PDB entry 1AR6 | X-ray diffraction, 2.90 A resolution | chains 1 and 2 of the 5 polymer chains in the assembly

[Chain 1]
Molecule: P1/mahoney poliovirus
Organism: Human poliovirus 1
Notes: fragment: virus protomer
UniProtKB: P03300 (POLH_POL1M); residues 1-302 here correspond to UniProt positions 579-880 (UniProt number = residue number + 578)
Sequence (302 residues; each row starts with the number of its first residue):
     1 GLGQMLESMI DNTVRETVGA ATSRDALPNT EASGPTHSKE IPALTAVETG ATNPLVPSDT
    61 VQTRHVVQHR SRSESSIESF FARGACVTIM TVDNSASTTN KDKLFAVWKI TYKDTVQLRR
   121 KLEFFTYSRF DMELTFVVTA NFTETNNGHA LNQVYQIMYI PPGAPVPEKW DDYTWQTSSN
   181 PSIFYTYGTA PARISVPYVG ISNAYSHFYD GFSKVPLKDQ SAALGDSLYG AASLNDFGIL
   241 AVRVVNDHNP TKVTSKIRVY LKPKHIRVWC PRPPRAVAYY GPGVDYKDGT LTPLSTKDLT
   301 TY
Disordered / not traced: 1-19
Differences from the reference sequence: engineered mutation Ser95 (Pro673 in P03300), Ile160 (Val738 in P03300)
Small-molecule neighbours: sphingosine (SPH): Ile110, Tyr112, Phe130, Met132, Leu134, Ile157, Tyr159, Pro181, Ile183, Ile194, Val196, Val199, Tyr205, Ser206, His207, Asp236, Phe237, Leu240

[Chain 2]
Molecule: P1/mahoney poliovirus
Organism: Human poliovirus 1
Notes: fragment: virus protomer; engineered mutation(s): CHAIN 1, P95S, V160I
UniProtKB: P03300 (POLH_POL1M); residues 1-272 here correspond to UniProt positions 69-340 (UniProt number = residue number + 68)
Sequence (272 residues; each row starts with the number of its first residue):
     1 SPNIEACGYS DRVLQLTLGN STITTQEAAN SVVAYGRWPE YLRDSEANPV DQPTEPDVAA
    61 CRFYTLDTVS WTKESRGWWW KLPDALRDMG LFGQNMYYHY LGRSGYTVHV QCNASKFHQG
   121 ALGVFAVPEM CLAGDSNTTT MHTSYQNANP GEKGGTFTGT FTPDNNQTSP ARRFCPVDYL
   181 LGNGTLLGNA FVFPHQIINL RTNNCATLVL PYVNSLSIDS MVKHNNWGIA ILPLAPLNFA
   241 SESSPEIPIT LTIAPMCCEF NGLRNITLPR LQ
Disordered / not traced: 1-4

[Chain 1 / chain 2 interface]
Contacting residue pairs (116):
  Val47(1) - Ile197(2)  hydrophobic
  Glu48(1) - Ala29(2)
  Glu48(1) - Gln196(2)
  Glu48(1) - Ile197(2)  hydrogen bond (backbone-backbone)
  Glu48(1) - Asn199(2)  hydrogen bond
  Glu48(1) - Thr202(2)  hydrogen bond
  Glu48(1) - Asn203(2)
  Thr49(1) - Ala29(2)
  Thr49(1) - Val32(2)
  Thr49(1) - Gln196(2)  hydrogen bond (backbone-side chain)
  Gly50(1) - His195(2)
  Thr126(1) - Glu129(2)
  Tyr127(1) - Glu129(2)  hydrogen bond
  Tyr127(1) - Val213(2)  hydrophobic
  Tyr127(1) - Asn214(2)
  Tyr127(1) - Ser215(2)
  Ser202(1) - Ser215(2)
  Ser202(1) - Leu216(2)
  Asn203(1) - Ser215(2)  hydrogen bond (backbone-backbone)
  Asn203(1) - Leu216(2)
  Ala204(1) - Ser215(2)  hydrogen bond (backbone-backbone)
  Ser206(1) - Ser215(2)  hydrogen bond
  Phe208(1) - Glu129(2)
  Phe208(1) - Cys131(2)  hydrophobic
  Tyr209(1) - Glu129(2)
  Tyr209(1) - Cys131(2)
  Tyr209(1) - His224(2)
  Asp210(1) - Lys81(2)  salt bridge
  Asp210(1) - Glu129(2)  hydrogen bond (backbone-side chain)
  Asp210(1) - Met130(2)
  Asp210(1) - Cys131(2)  hydrogen bond (backbone-side chain)
  Asp210(1) - His224(2)
  Asp210(1) - Asn225(2)  hydrogen bond (backbone-backbone)
  Gly211(1) - Lys223(2)
  Phe212(1) - Thr143(2)
  Phe212(1) - Ser144(2)
  Phe212(1) - Tyr145(2)  hydrophobic
  Phe212(1) - Ala148(2)  hydrophobic
  Phe212(1) - Asn149(2)
  Phe212(1) - Lys223(2)  hydrogen bond (backbone-backbone)
  Ser213(1) - Lys223(2)  hydrogen bond (backbone-side chain)
  Lys214(1) - Lys223(2)
  Val215(1) - Val222(2)  hydrophobic
  Val215(1) - Lys223(2)
  Pro216(1) - Tyr145(2)  hydrophobic
  Pro216(1) - Gln146(2)
  Pro216(1) - Pro269(2)
  Pro216(1) - Arg270(2)  hydrogen bond (backbone-backbone)
  Leu217(1) - Leu268(2)
  Leu217(1) - Arg270(2)
  Lys218(1) - Leu268(2)  hydrogen bond (backbone-backbone)
  Lys218(1) - Pro269(2)
  Lys218(1) - Arg270(2)
  Gln220(1) - Arg270(2)  hydrogen bond (backbone-side chain)
  Ser221(1) - Arg270(2)
  Ala222(1) - Arg270(2)
  Asp226(1) - Arg172(2)  salt bridge
  Leu228(1) - Met141(2)
  Tyr229(1) - Lys81(2)
  Tyr229(1) - Met130(2)
  Tyr229(1) - Cys131(2)
  Tyr229(1) - Leu132(2)  hydrogen bond (side chain-backbone)
  Tyr229(1) - Met141(2)  hydrogen bond (backbone-backbone)
  Tyr229(1) - Thr143(2)
  Tyr229(1) - Phe174(2)  hydrophobic
  Cys270(1) - Tyr35(2)
  Cys270(1) - Pro128(2)  hydrophobic
  Cys270(1) - Val213(2)  hydrophobic
  Pro271(1) - Val192(2)
  Pro271(1) - Phe193(2)
  Arg272(1) - Pro128(2)  hydrogen bond (side chain-backbone)
  Arg272(1) - Glu129(2)  hydrogen bond (side chain-backbone)
  Arg272(1) - Val192(2)
  Arg272(1) - Phe193(2)
  Pro273(1) - Thr185(2)
  Pro273(1) - Asn189(2)
  Pro273(1) - Val192(2)
  Pro273(1) - Phe193(2)
  Pro274(1) - Thr185(2)
  Arg275(1) - Asn183(2)  hydrogen bond (side chain-backbone)
  Arg275(1) - Gly184(2)
  Ala276(1) - Gly184(2)  hydrogen bond (backbone-backbone)
  Ala276(1) - Thr185(2)
  Ala276(1) - Leu186(2)  hydrophobic
  Val277(1) - Leu180(2)  hydrophobic
  Val277(1) - Gly184(2)  hydrogen bond (backbone-backbone)
  Tyr280(1) - Ser136(2)
  Tyr280(1) - Asn137(2)  hydrogen bond (side chain-backbone)
  Tyr280(1) - Thr138(2)
  Tyr280(1) - Thr139(2)
  Tyr280(1) - Thr140(2)
  Pro282(1) - Met141(2)  hydrophobic
  Gly283(1) - Met141(2)
  Val284(1) - Cys131(2)
  Val284(1) - Leu132(2)
  Val284(1) - Ala133(2)
  Val284(1) - Asn183(2)
  Asp285(1) - Ala133(2)
  Asp285(1) - Gly134(2)  hydrogen bond (side chain-backbone)
  Asp285(1) - Thr140(2)
  Asp285(1) - Met141(2)  hydrogen bond (side chain-backbone)
  Tyr286(1) - Ala133(2)  hydrophobic
  Tyr286(1) - Asn137(2)  hydrogen bond (backbone-side chain)
  Tyr286(1) - Phe161(2)  hydrophobic
  Tyr286(1) - Cys175(2)  hydrogen bond (side chain-backbone)
  Tyr286(1) - Pro176(2)
  Tyr286(1) - Val177(2)  hydrogen bond (side chain-backbone)
  Tyr286(1) - Gly184(2)
  Lys287(1) - Asn137(2)
  Asp288(1) - Asn137(2)  hydrogen bond (backbone-side chain)
  Asp288(1) - Phe161(2)
  Asp288(1) - Pro163(2)
  Leu291(1) - Phe161(2)  hydrophobic
  Leu291(1) - Tyr179(2)  hydrogen bond (backbone-side chain)
  Leu291(1) - Leu180(2)  hydrophobic
  Leu294(1) - Leu186(2)  hydrophobic
Other interface residues (no listed pair), chain 1 (48 interface residues in all): Ile201, Ser227, Gly281
Other interface residues (no listed pair), chain 2 (63 interface residues in all): Asn30, Val127, Leu181, Gly182, Ala190, Ser217, Thr267

[Overview]
48 residues of chain 1 face 63 of chain 2 across their interface; the contacts include 31 hydrogen bonds and 2
salt bridges. Polar pairs include Asp210(1)-Lys81(2), Asp226(1)-Arg172(2) and Glu48(1)-Asn199(2). Bound to
chain 1: sphingosine.
Here chain 1 is P1/mahoney poliovirus and chain 2 is P1/mahoney poliovirus, both from Human poliovirus 1.
Entry 1AR6 (P1/mahoney poliovirus, double mutant V1160I +P1095S) was determined by X-ray diffraction,
deposited together with 1AR7, 1AR8, 1AR9, 1ASJ and 1AL2.
